PDB entry 2AG1 | X-ray diffraction, 2.58 A resolution | chains A and B of the 4 polymer chains in the assembly

# Chain A (and B)
Molecule: benzaldehyde lyase
From: Pseudomonas fluorescens
Notes: EC 4.1.2.38; chain B of this document is another copy of the same molecule, construct and numbering; everything in this record applies to it too
Chain sequence (563 residues; numbered 1 to 563; the number before each row is that of its first residue):
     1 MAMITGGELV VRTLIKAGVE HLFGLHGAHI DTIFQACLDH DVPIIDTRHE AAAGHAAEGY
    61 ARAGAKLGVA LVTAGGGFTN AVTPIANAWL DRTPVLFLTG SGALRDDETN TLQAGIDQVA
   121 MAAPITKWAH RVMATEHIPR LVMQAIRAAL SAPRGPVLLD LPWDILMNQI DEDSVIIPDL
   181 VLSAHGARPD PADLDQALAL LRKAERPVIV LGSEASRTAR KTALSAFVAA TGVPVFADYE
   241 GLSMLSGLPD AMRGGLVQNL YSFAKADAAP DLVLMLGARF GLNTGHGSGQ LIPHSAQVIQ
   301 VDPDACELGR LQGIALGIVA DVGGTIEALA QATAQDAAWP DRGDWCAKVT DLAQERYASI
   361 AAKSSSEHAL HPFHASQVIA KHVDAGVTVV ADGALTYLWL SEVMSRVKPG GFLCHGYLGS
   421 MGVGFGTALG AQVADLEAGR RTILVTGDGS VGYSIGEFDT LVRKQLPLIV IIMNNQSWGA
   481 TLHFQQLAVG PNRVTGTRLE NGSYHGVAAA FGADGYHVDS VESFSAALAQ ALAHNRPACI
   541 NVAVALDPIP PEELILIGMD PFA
Disordered / not traced: 1-2, 556-563
Modified positions: Mse1, Mse559 (selenomethionine); Mse3, Mse121, Mse133, Mse143, Mse167, Mse244, Mse252, Mse275, Mse404, Mse421, Mse473 (selenomethionine; parent Met)
Sequence notes: modified residue (1, 3, 121, 133, 143, 167, 244, 252, 275, 404, 421, 473, 559)
Metal / ion sites: Mg2+: Asp448, Asn475, Ser477 (together with thiamine diphosphate)
Small-molecule neighbours:
  - thiamine diphosphate: Leu25, His26, Gly27, Glu50, Thr73, Gly76, Gly77, Asn80, Gln113
  - thiamine diphosphate (TPP): Gly393, Ala394, Leu395, Thr396, Gly419, Ser420, Mse421, Gly447, Asp448, Gly449, Ser450, Tyr453, Asn475, Ser477, Trp478, Gly479, Ala480, Thr481

# Interface between chain A and chain B
Contacting residue pairs (135; chain A residue first):
  Leu25(A) with Tyr453(B); Trp478(B), hydrophobic
  His26(A) with Thr481(B), hydrogen bond; Gln485(B); Gly496(B); Thr497(B)
  Gly27(A) with Thr481(B)
  Ala28(A) with Thr481(B); Phe484(B), hydrophobic
  Asp31(A) with Phe484(B); Gln485(B), hydrogen bond; Val489(B)
  Phe34(A) with Thr495(B)
  Gln35(A) with Val489(B); Arg493(B), hydrogen bond
  Leu38(A) with Arg493(B); Thr495(B)
  Asp39(A) with Arg493(B), salt bridge
  Asp46(A) with Gly496(B)
  Thr47(A) with Trp478(B)
  Arg48(A) with Asp448(B), hydrogen bond (side chain-backbone); Gly449(B), hydrogen bond (side chain-backbone); Gly452(B); Tyr453(B); Leu499(B); Tyr504(B), hydrogen bond
  His49(A) with Tyr453(B)
  Glu50(A) with Tyr453(B), hydrogen bond
  Gly75(A) with Leu418(B)
  Gly76(A) with Leu418(B); Ser420(B)
  Thr79(A) with Thr83(B), hydrogen bond
  Asn80(A) with Thr83(B), hydrogen bond; Tyr453(B)
  Thr83(A) with Thr79(B), hydrogen bond; Asn80(B), hydrogen bond
  Leu90(A) with Ile116(B), hydrophobic
  Glu108(A) with Arg310(B), salt bridge; Leu311(B)
  Thr109(A) with Gly281(B); His286(B); Leu311(B)
  Asn110(A) with Arg279(B); Phe280(B), hydrogen bond (side chain-backbone); Gly281(B); Leu282(B), hydrogen bond (backbone-backbone); Glu307(B), hydrogen bond; Arg310(B); Tyr417(B)
  Thr111(A) with His286(B), hydrogen bond; Tyr417(B)
  Leu112(A) with Leu282(B), hydrophobic; Tyr417(B)
  Gln113(A) with Tyr417(B), hydrogen bond (backbone-backbone); Leu418(B)
  Ile116(A) with Leu90(B), hydrophobic; Leu418(B), hydrophobic
  Ala120(A) with Pro124(B), hydrophobic
  Mse121(A) with Mse121(B); Pro124(B), hydrophobic; Ile125(B)
  Pro124(A) with Ala120(B), hydrophobic; Mse121(B), hydrophobic
  Ile125(A) with Mse121(B), hydrophobic
  Arg279(A) with Asn110(B)
  Phe280(A) with Asn110(B), hydrogen bond (backbone-side chain)
  Gly281(A) with Thr109(B); Asn110(B)
  Leu282(A) with Asn110(B), hydrogen bond (backbone-backbone)
  His286(A) with Thr109(B); Thr111(B), hydrogen bond
  Glu307(A) with Asn110(B), hydrogen bond
  Arg310(A) with Glu108(B), salt bridge; Asn110(B)
  Leu311(A) with Glu108(B); Thr109(B)
  Tyr417(A) with Asn110(B); Thr111(B); Leu112(B); Gln113(B), hydrogen bond (backbone-backbone)
  Leu418(A) with Gly75(B); Gly76(B); Gln113(B); Ile116(B), hydrophobic
  Ser420(A) with Gly76(B)
  Asp448(A) with Arg48(B), hydrogen bond (backbone-side chain)
  Gly449(A) with Arg48(B), hydrogen bond (backbone-side chain)
  Gly452(A) with Arg48(B)
  Tyr453(A) with Leu25(B); Arg48(B); His49(B); Glu50(B), hydrogen bond; Asn80(B)
  Ile455(A) with Ile455(B), hydrophobic
  Asp459(A) with Leu499(B); Asn501(B), hydrogen bond
  Val462(A) with Asn501(B)
  Arg463(A) with Leu499(B)
  Trp478(A) with Leu25(B), hydrophobic
  Thr481(A) with His26(B), hydrogen bond; Gly27(B); Ala28(B)
  Phe484(A) with Ala28(B), hydrophobic; Trp163(B), hydrophobic
  Gln485(A) with His26(B); Asp31(B), hydrogen bond; Gln35(B)
  Val489(A) with Asp31(B); Gln35(B)
  Arg493(A) with Gln35(B), hydrogen bond; Leu38(B); Asp39(B), salt bridge
  Thr495(A) with Leu38(B)
  Gly496(A) with His26(B); Asp46(B)
  Thr497(A) with His26(B)
  Leu499(A) with Arg48(B); Arg463(B)
  Asn501(A) with Asp459(B), hydrogen bond; Val462(B); Arg463(B); Phe511(B), hydrogen bond (side chain-backbone)
  Gly502(A) with Ala510(B)
  Ser503(A) with Ala510(B), hydrogen bond (backbone-backbone)
  Tyr504(A) with Arg48(B), hydrogen bond
  Gly506(A) with Ala510(B)
  Val507(A) with Val507(B), hydrophobic; Ala510(B); Phe511(B), hydrophobic
  Ala510(A) with Gly502(B); Ser503(B), hydrogen bond (backbone-backbone); Gly506(B); Val507(B)
  Phe511(A) with Asn501(B), hydrogen bond (backbone-side chain); Val507(B), hydrophobic
Other interface residues (no listed pair), chain A (77 interface residues in all): Val82, Ala86, Ala114, Gly115, Asp117, Trp163, Gly419, Gly456, Arg498
Other interface residues (no listed pair), chain B (77 interface residues in all): Phe34, Thr47, Val82, Ala86, Trp89, Ala114, Asp117, Gly419, Gly456, Arg498

# Overview
The chain A/chain B interface involves 77 residues from each chain, with 34 hydrogen bonds and 4 salt bridges.
Polar contacts include Asp39(A)-Arg493(B), Glu108(A)-Arg310(B) and His26(A)-Thr481(B). Bound to chain A:
thiamine diphosphate. Asp448(A), Asn475(A) and Ser477(A) coordinate Mg2+.
Both chains are benzaldehyde lyase (Pseudomonas fluorescens). Entry 2AG1 (Crystal structure of Benzaldehyde
lyase (BAL)- SeMet) was determined by X-ray diffraction together with 2AG0 from the same study.
